Entry 4UVR (X-ray diffraction, 2.48 A resolution); this record covers chain A.

[Chain A]
Molecule: Sterol 14-demethylase, CYP51
From: Trypanosoma cruzi
Notes: EC 1.14.13.70
Reference sequence: Q5I4E1 (CP51_TRYCC); residues 32-481 here = UniProt positions 32-481
Amino-acid sequence (467 residues; numbered 21 to 487; the number before each row is that of its first residue):
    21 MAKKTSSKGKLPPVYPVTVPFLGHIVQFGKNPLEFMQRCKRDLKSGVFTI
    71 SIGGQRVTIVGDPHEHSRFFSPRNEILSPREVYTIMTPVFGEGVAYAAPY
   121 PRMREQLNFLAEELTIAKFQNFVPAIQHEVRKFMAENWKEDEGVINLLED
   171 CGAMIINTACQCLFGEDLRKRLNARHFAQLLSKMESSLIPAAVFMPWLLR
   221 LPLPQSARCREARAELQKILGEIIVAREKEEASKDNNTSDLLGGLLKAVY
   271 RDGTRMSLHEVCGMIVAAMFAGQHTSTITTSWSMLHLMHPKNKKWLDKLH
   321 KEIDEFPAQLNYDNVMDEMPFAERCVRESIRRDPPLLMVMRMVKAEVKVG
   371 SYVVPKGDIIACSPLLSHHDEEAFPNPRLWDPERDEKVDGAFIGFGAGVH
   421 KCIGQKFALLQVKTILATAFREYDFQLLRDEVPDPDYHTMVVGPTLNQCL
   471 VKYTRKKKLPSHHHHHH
Not modelled in the structure: 21-28, 250-258, 477-487
Sequence notes: expression tag (21-31, 482-487)
Ion coordination: heme Fe: Cys422 (together with J5Y)
Residues lining bound ligands:
  - heme (HEM): Phe90, Tyr116, Leu127, Leu130, Leu134, Ala288, Ala291, Gly292, Thr295, Ser296, Thr299, Pro355, Leu356, Val359, Arg361, Ile413, Gly414, Phe415, Gly416, Val419, His420, Lys421, Cys422, Ile423, Gly424, Ala428
  - J5Y (Nalpha-{4-[4-(5-chloro-2-methylphenyl)piperazin-1-yl]-2-fluorobenzoyl}-N-pyridin-4-yl-D-tryptophanamide): Ile45, Phe48, Ile72, Val77, Tyr103, Ile105, Met106, Phe110, Tyr116, Pro210, Val213, Phe214, Phe290, Ala291, Thr295, Leu356, Met358, Met360, Ala381, Cys422, Met460, Val461
From the paper describing this entry:
  - binding site for J5Y: Ile45, Phe48, Val77, Tyr103, Met106, Phe110, Tyr116, Met358, Met360, Ala381
  - conformationally variable residues (loop rearrangement, side-chain flip): Phe48, Pro216 to Arg228

[In short]
Bound to chain A: heme and compound J5Y. From the paper: a binding site for J5Y at Ile45, Phe48 and Val77
among others; conformational variability at Phe48 and Pro216.
Chain A is Sterol 14-demethylase, CYP51 (Trypanosoma cruzi); the structure, Binding mode, selectivity and
potency of N-indolyl-oxopyridinyl-4- amino-propanyl-based inhibitors targeting Trypanosoma cruzi CYP51, was
determined by X-ray diffraction, deposited together with 4C27 and 4C28.
